9NW3 - chains DD and DE of the 130 polymer chains in the assembly; structure by electron microscopy, 3.70 A resolution.

Chain DD:
Molecule: Tubulin beta chain
From: Tetrahymena thermophila CU428
UniProtKB: P41352 (TBB_TETTH); numbering as in UniProt (aligned over 1-443)
Chain sequence (443 residues; each row starts with the number of its first residue):
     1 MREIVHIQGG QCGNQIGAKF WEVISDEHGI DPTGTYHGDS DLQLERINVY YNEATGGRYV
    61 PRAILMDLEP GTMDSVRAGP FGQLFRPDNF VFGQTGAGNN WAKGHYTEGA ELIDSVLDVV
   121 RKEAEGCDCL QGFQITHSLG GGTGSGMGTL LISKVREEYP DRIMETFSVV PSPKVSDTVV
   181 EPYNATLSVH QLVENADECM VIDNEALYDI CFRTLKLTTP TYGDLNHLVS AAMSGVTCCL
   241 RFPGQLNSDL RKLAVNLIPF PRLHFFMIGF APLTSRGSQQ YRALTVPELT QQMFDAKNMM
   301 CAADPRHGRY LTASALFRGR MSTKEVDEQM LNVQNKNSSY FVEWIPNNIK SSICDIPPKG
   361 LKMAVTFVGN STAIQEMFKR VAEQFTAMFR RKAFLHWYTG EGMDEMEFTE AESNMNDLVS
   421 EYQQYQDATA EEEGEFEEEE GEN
Disordered / not traced: 431-443
Small-molecule neighbours: GDP (guanosine-5'-diphosphate): Gly-10, Gln-11, Cys-12, Gln-15, Ile-16, Asn-99, Ser-138, Gly-140, Gly-141, Gly-142, Thr-143, Gly-144, Asp-177, Glu-181, Asn-204, Tyr-222, Leu-225, Asn-226
Curated features (UniProtKB/Swiss-Prot):
  - binding site (GTP): Gln-11, Glu-69, Ser-138, Gly-142, Thr-143, Gly-144, Asn-204, Asn-226
  - binding site (Mg(2+)): Glu-69
Reported in the primary citation:
  - specificity-determining residues: Glu-157 (proposed by the authors, not directly observed)

Chain DE:
Molecule: Tubulin alpha chain
From: Tetrahymena thermophila CU428
Notes: EC 3.6.5.-
UniProtKB: P41351 (TBA_TETTH); residues 1-449 here = UniProt positions 1-449
Chain sequence (449 residues; numbered 1 to 449; the number before each row is that of its first residue):
     1 MREVISIHVG QGGIQVGNAC WELFCLEHGI QPDGQMPSDK TIGGGDDAFN TFFSETGAGK
    61 HVPRAVFLDL EPTVIDEVRT GTYRQLFHPE QLISGKEDAA NNFARGHYTI GKEIVDLCLD
   121 RIRKLADNCT GLQGFLVFNS VGGGTGSGLG SLLLERLSVD YGKKSKLGFT IYPSPQVSTA
   181 VVEPYNSILS THSLLEHTDV AVMLDNEAIY DICRRNLDIE RPTYTNLNRL IAQVISSLTA
   241 SLRFDGALNV DITEFQTNLV PYPRIHFMLS SYAPIISAEK AYHEQLSVAE ITNSAFEPAN
   301 MMAKCDPRHG KYMACSMMYR GDVVPKDVNA SIATIKTKRT IQFVDWCPTG FKVGINYQPP
   361 TVVPGGDLAK VMRAVCMISN STAIAEVFSR LDHKFDLMYA KRAFVHWYVG EGMEEGEFSE
   421 AREDLAALEK DYEEVGIETA EGEGEEEGY
Disordered / not traced: 38-46, 440-449
Small-molecule neighbours: GTP (guanosine-5'-triphosphate): Gly-10, Gln-11, Gly-12, Gln-15, Asp-98, Ala-99, Ala-100, Asn-101, Ser-140, Gly-142, Gly-143, Gly-144, Thr-145, Gly-146, Ile-171, Thr-179, Asn-206, Tyr-224, Leu-227, Asn-228
Curated features (UniProtKB/Swiss-Prot):
  - active site: Glu-254
  - binding site (GTP): Gln-11, Glu-71, Ser-140, Gly-144, Thr-145, Thr-179, Asn-206, Asn-228
  - binding site (Mg(2+)): Glu-71
  - site: Tyr-449 (Involved in polymerization)
  - modified residue: Lys-40 (N6-acetyllysine)
Reported in the primary citation:
  - specificity-determining residues: Gln-342, Glu-433 (proposed by the authors, not directly observed)

How chain DD and chain DE interact:
Contacting residue pairs - 70 pairs, chain DD then chain DE:
  Gln-11(DD) / Ala-247(DE)
  Gln-11(DD) / Leu-248(DE)
  Gln-11(DD) / Asn-249(DE)  hydrogen bond
  Pro-70(DD) / Met-1(DE)  hydrophobic
  Ser-75(DD) / Asp-245(DE)
  Phe-92(DD) / Met-1(DE)  hydrophobic
  Gly-98(DD) / Thr-253(DE)
  Gly-98(DD) / Glu-254(DE)
  Gly-98(DD) / Thr-257(DE)  hydrogen bond (backbone-side chain)
  Asn-99(DD) / Glu-254(DE)  hydrogen bond
  Asn-99(DD) / Asn-258(DE)
  Asn-99(DD) / Lys-352(DE)
  Asn-100(DD) / Thr-257(DE)
  Lys-103(DD) / Thr-253(DE)
  Lys-174(DD) / Asn-329(DE)
  Val-175(DD) / Asn-329(DE)
  Ser-176(DD) / Thr-349(DE)  hydrogen bond
  Ser-176(DD) / Phe-351(DE)
  Asp-177(DD) / Leu-248(DE)
  Asp-177(DD) / Phe-351(DE)
  Asp-177(DD) / Lys-352(DE)
  Asp-177(DD) / Val-353(DE)  hydrogen bond (backbone-backbone)
  Thr-178(DD) / Asn-258(DE)
  Thr-178(DD) / Phe-351(DE)  hydrogen bond (backbone-backbone)
  Thr-178(DD) / Lys-352(DE)  hydrogen bond
  Val-179(DD) / Asn-258(DE)
  Val-179(DD) / Ala-314(DE)  hydrophobic
  Val-179(DD) / Gly-350(DE)
  Val-179(DD) / Phe-351(DE)
  Val-180(DD) / Thr-257(DE)
  Val-180(DD) / Asn-258(DE)  hydrogen bond (backbone-side chain)
  Tyr-208(DD) / Pro-325(DE)
  Tyr-208(DD) / Lys-326(DE)
  Tyr-208(DD) / Asn-329(DE)
  Phe-212(DD) / Lys-326(DE)
  Thr-218(DD) / Lys-326(DE)  hydrogen bond (backbone-side chain)
  Thr-219(DD) / Lys-326(DE)
  Pro-220(DD) / Val-324(DE)
  Pro-220(DD) / Lys-326(DE)
  Tyr-222(DD) / Ala-247(DE)  hydrophobic
  Tyr-222(DD) / Leu-248(DE)
  Tyr-222(DD) / Pro-325(DE)  hydrophobic
  Gln-384(DD) / Pro-348(DE)
  Gln-384(DD) / Thr-349(DE)
  Ala-387(DD) / Trp-346(DE)
  Met-388(DD) / Trp-346(DE)
  Arg-390(DD) / Thr-439(DE)
  Arg-391(DD) / Tyr-262(DE)  hydrogen bond (backbone-side chain)
  Arg-391(DD) / Trp-346(DE)
  Arg-391(DD) / Glu-434(DE)  salt bridge
  Arg-391(DD) / Val-435(DE)
  Arg-391(DD) / Ile-437(DE)  hydrogen bond (side chain-backbone)
  Lys-392(DD) / Tyr-262(DE)
  Ala-393(DD) / Pro-261(DE)
  Ala-393(DD) / Tyr-262(DE)  hydrogen bond (backbone-side chain)
  Phe-394(DD) / Gln-256(DE)
  Phe-394(DD) / Thr-257(DE)
  Phe-394(DD) / Asn-258(DE)
  Phe-394(DD) / Leu-259(DE)
  Phe-394(DD) / Val-260(DE)
  Phe-394(DD) / Pro-261(DE)  hydrogen bond (backbone-backbone)
  His-396(DD) / Gln-256(DE)
  His-396(DD) / Val-260(DE)
  His-396(DD) / Pro-261(DE)
  His-396(DD) / Tyr-262(DE)
  His-396(DD) / Pro-263(DE)
  Trp-397(DD) / Phe-255(DE)
  Trp-397(DD) / Gln-256(DE)  hydrogen bond
  Trp-397(DD) / Thr-257(DE)
  Trp-397(DD) / Asn-258(DE)
Other interface residues (no listed pair), chain DD (36 interface residues in all): Glu-69, Gly-93, Thr-95, Thr-221, Leu-395
Other interface residues (no listed pair), chain DE (37 interface residues in all): Asp-251, Ala-330, Ala-333, Cys-347, Ile-355

In short:
36 residues of chain DD face 37 of chain DE across their interface, with 14 hydrogen bonds and 1 salt bridge.
Among the polar pairs are Arg-391(DD)/Glu-434(DE), Gln-11(DD)/Asn-249(DE) and Gly-98(DD)/Thr-257(DE). Chain DD
binds GDP. Bound to chain DE: GTP. From the paper: specificity determinants Glu-157(DD) and Gln-342(DE) among
others.
Chain DD is Tubulin beta chain and chain DE is Tubulin alpha chain, both from Tetrahymena thermophila CU428;
the structure, Ciliary tip central pair, was determined by electron microscopy (same publication as 9OT2 and
9NTM).
